6W0H - chains A and B of the 3 polymer chains in the assembly; structure by X-ray diffraction, 2.60 A resolution.

# Chain A
Name: Fab Heavy Chain
Organism: Rattus norvegicus
Notes: antibody fragment or engineered binder
Sequence (219 residues; each row starts with the number of its first residue):
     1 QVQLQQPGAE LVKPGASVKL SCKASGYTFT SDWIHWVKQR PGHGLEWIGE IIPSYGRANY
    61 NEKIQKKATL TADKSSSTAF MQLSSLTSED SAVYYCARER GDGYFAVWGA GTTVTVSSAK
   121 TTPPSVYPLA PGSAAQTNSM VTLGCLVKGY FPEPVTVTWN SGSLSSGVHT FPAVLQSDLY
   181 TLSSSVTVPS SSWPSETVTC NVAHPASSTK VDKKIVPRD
Cystine bridges: Cys22-Cys96, Cys145-Cys200

# Chain B
Name: Fab Light Chain
Organism: Rattus norvegicus
Notes: antibody fragment or engineered binder
Sequence (212 residues; numbered 1 to 212; the number before each row is that of its first residue):
     1 DILLTQSPAI LSVSPGERVS FSCRASQSIG TDIHWYQQRT NGSPRLLIKY ASESISGIPS
    61 RFSGSGSGTD FTLSINSVES EDIANYYCQQ SNRWPFTFGS GTKLEIKRAD AAPTVSIFPP
   121 SSEQLTSGGA SVVCFLNNFY PKDINVKWKI DGSERQNGVL NSWTDQDSKD STYSMSSTLT
   181 LTKDEYERHN SYTCEATHKT STSPIVKSFN RN
Cystine bridges: Cys23-Cys88, Cys134-Cys194

# How chain A and chain B interact
Pairs across the interface - 74 pairs, chain A then chain B:
  His35(A) with Phe96(B)
  Gln39(A) with Gln38(B), hydrogen bond; Tyr87(B), hydrogen bond
  His43(A) with Tyr87(B)
  Gly44(A) with Tyr87(B)
  Leu45(A) with Pro44(B), hydrophobic; Tyr87(B), hydrophobic; Phe98(B)
  Trp47(A) with Trp94(B), hydrophobic; Pro95(B), hydrophobic
  Glu50(A) with Trp94(B), hydrogen bond
  Asn59(A) with Trp94(B)
  Tyr60(A) with Trp94(B)
  Tyr95(A) with Gln38(B), hydrogen bond; Gly42(B), hydrogen bond (side chain-backbone); Ser43(B)
  Glu99(A) with Phe96(B)
  Asp102(A) with Tyr50(B), hydrogen bond (backbone-side chain)
  Gly103(A) with His34(B), hydrogen bond (backbone-side chain); Gln89(B), hydrogen bond (backbone-side chain); Ser91(B); Phe96(B)
  Tyr104(A) with His34(B); Tyr36(B); Leu46(B), hydrophobic; Lys49(B), hydrogen bond; Tyr50(B), hydrophobic
  Phe105(A) with Tyr36(B), hydrogen bond (backbone-side chain); Leu46(B); Gln89(B); Phe96(B), hydrophobic; Phe98(B), hydrophobic
  Trp108(A) with Tyr36(B); Pro44(B)
  Gly109(A) with Ser43(B)
  Tyr127(A) with Ser121(B); Gln124(B); Ser127(B)
  Pro128(A) with Ser121(B); Glu123(B)
  Leu129(A) with Phe118(B); Val133(B), hydrophobic; Phe135(B), hydrophobic
  Ala130(A) with Phe118(B); Pro119(B)
  Gly132(A) with Pro119(B)
  Thr142(A) with Ser116(B); Phe118(B); Asn137(B)
  Leu146(A) with Gln124(B)
  Lys148(A) with Gln124(B); Ser131(B); Thr180(B)
  His169(A) with Asn137(B); Asn138(B), hydrogen bond; Ser174(B), hydrogen bond
  Phe171(A) with Phe135(B), hydrophobic; Asn137(B); Ser162(B); Thr164(B); Ser174(B); Met175(B); Ser176(B)
  Pro172(A) with Ser162(B), hydrogen bond (backbone-side chain); Trp163(B)
  Val174(A) with Leu160(B), hydrophobic; Asn161(B)
  Gln176(A) with Leu160(B)
  Ser183(A) with Phe135(B)
  Ser184(A) with Phe135(B)
  Ser185(A) with Phe135(B); Asn137(B), hydrogen bond
  Lys213(A) with Glu123(B), salt bridge
  Arg218(A) with Pro120(B), hydrogen bond (side chain-backbone)
Other interface residues (no listed pair), chain A (42 interface residues in all): Val37, Ala106, Ala110, Pro131, Leu143, Gly144, Thr170
Other interface residues (no listed pair), chain B (39 interface residues in all): Asp167

# In short
42 residues of chain A and 39 residues of chain B are in contact; the contacts include 15 hydrogen bonds and 1
salt bridge. Polar pairs include Lys213(A)-Glu123(B), Gln39(A)-Gln38(B) and Gln39(A)-Tyr87(B).
Chain A is Fab Heavy Chain and chain B is Fab Light Chain, both from Rattus norvegicus; the structure,
Closed-gate KcsA soaked in 5mM KCl/5mM BaCl2, was determined by X-ray diffraction, deposited together with
6W0A, 6W0B, 6W0C, 6W0D, 6W0E, 6W0F and 3 further entries.
